6NBQ - chains B and G of the 17 polymer chains in the assembly; structure by electron microscopy, 3.10 A resolution.

Chain B:
Molecule: NAD(P)H-quinone oxidoreductase subunit 2
Organism: Thermosynechococcus elongatus (strain BP-1)
Notes: EC 7.1.1.-
Reference sequence: Q8DMR6 (NU2C_THEEB); residue numbers follow UniProt; this construct covers 1-515
Amino-acid sequence (515 residues; row label = number of the first residue in the row):
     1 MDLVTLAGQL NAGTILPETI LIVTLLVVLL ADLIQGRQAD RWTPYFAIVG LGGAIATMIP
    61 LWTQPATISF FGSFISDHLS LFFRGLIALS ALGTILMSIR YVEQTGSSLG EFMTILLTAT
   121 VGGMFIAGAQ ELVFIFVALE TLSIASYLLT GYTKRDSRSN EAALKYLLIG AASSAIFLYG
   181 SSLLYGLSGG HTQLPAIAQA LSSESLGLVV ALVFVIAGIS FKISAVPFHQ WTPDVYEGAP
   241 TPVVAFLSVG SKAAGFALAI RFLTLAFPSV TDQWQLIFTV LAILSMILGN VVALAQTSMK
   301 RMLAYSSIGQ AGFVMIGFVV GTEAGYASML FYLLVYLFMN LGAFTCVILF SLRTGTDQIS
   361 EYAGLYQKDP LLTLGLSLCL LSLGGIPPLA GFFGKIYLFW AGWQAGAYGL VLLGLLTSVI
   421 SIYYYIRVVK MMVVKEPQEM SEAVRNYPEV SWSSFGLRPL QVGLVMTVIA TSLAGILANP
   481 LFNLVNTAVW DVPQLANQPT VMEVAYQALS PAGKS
Unresolved in the structure: 1-10, 494-515

Chain G:
Molecule: NADH-quinone oxidoreductase subunit J
Organism: Thermosynechococcus elongatus (strain BP-1)
Notes: EC 1.6.5.11
Reference sequence: Q8DL30 (Q8DL30_THEEB); residues 1-200 here = UniProt positions 1-200
Amino-acid sequence (200 residues; row label = number of the first residue in the row):
     1 MDLATLTQTI TFFALAAAVI IAALGVVLLD NVVYSAFLLG GVFLSIAGLY ILMNADFVSA
    61 AQILIYVGAV NVLILFAIML VNKRETYTPV PGRWLRQGGA AVVSLGVFAL LTKMILQTPW
   121 QLSSVPPTPD SITTIGQHFF SDFLLPFELA SVLLLMALIG AVVLARRELV LEPEPILGEE
   181 VVPPLELPER PREPVALSEK
Unresolved in the structure: 1-3, 195-200

Interface between chain B and chain G:
Pairs across the interface - 87 pairs, chain B then chain G:
  Ile15(B) - Leu145(G)  hydrophobic
  Leu25(B) - Val152(G)  hydrophobic
  Leu29(B) - Leu155(G)  hydrophobic
  Leu29(B) - Ile159(G)  hydrophobic
  Phe70(B) - Leu144(G)  hydrophobic
  Phe71(B) - Ser141(G)
  Phe71(B) - Asp142(G)
  Arg100(B) - Glu179(G)  salt bridge
  Tyr101(B) - Leu187(G)
  Tyr101(B) - Pro188(G)
  Tyr101(B) - Glu189(G)  hydrogen bond
  Glu103(B) - Ile176(G)
  Gln104(B) - Leu177(G)
  Gln104(B) - Gly178(G)
  Gln104(B) - Glu179(G)
  Gln104(B) - Val182(G)
  Thr105(B) - Pro184(G)
  Thr105(B) - Leu185(G)  hydrogen bond (backbone-backbone)
  Thr105(B) - Glu186(G)
  Gly106(B) - Leu185(G)
  Ser107(B) - Leu185(G)
  Thr114(B) - Leu155(G)
  Ile115(B) - Gly160(G)
  Thr118(B) - Val152(G)
  Thr118(B) - Met156(G)
  Phe125(B) - Leu149(G)  hydrophobic
  Val133(B) - Phe143(G)  hydrophobic
  Phe134(B) - Leu145(G)
  Phe134(B) - Pro146(G)  hydrophobic
  Phe134(B) - Leu149(G)  hydrophobic
  Val137(B) - Pro146(G)
  Ala138(B) - Leu149(G)  hydrophobic
  Thr141(B) - Leu149(G)
  Thr141(B) - Leu153(G)
  Thr141(B) - Met156(G)
  Ile144(B) - Met156(G)  hydrophobic
  Ala145(B) - Met156(G)
  Leu148(B) - Met156(G)
  Leu148(B) - Gly160(G)
  Leu148(B) - Ala161(G)
  Leu148(B) - Leu164(G)  hydrophobic
  Gly151(B) - Leu164(G)
  Tyr152(B) - Val163(G)  hydrophobic
  Thr153(B) - Leu185(G)
  Lys154(B) - Val163(G)  hydrogen bond (side chain-backbone)
  Lys154(B) - Leu164(G)
  Lys154(B) - Arg166(G)  hydrogen bond (side chain-backbone)
  Lys154(B) - Leu185(G)
  Arg155(B) - Glu168(G)
  Arg155(B) - Leu185(G)  hydrogen bond (backbone-backbone)
  Arg155(B) - Glu186(G)
  Asp156(B) - Leu187(G)
  Arg158(B) - Leu187(G)
  Arg158(B) - Glu189(G)  hydrogen bond (side chain-backbone)
  Arg158(B) - Pro191(G)
  Tyr179(B) - Leu111(G)  hydrophobic
  Leu183(B) - Met114(G)  hydrophobic
  Gly186(B) - Trp120(G)
  Leu187(B) - Thr118(G)
  Leu187(B) - Trp120(G)
  Leu187(B) - Gln121(G)
  Gly189(B) - Gln121(G)
  Thr192(B) - Phe143(G)
  Leu206(B) - Met114(G)  hydrophobic
  Leu206(B) - Gln117(G)
  Gly207(B) - Met114(G)
  Val210(B) - Leu111(G)  hydrophobic
  Val210(B) - Met114(G)  hydrophobic
  Gly238(B) - Leu187(G)
  Ala239(B) - Leu187(G)
  Thr241(B) - Glu189(G)  hydrogen bond
  Lys300(B) - Leu187(G)
  Lys300(B) - Glu189(G)  salt bridge
  Ser351(B) - Pro188(G)
  Ser351(B) - Glu189(G)  hydrogen bond
  Leu352(B) - Glu179(G)
  Arg353(B) - Glu179(G)  salt bridge
  Arg353(B) - Glu180(G)
  Thr354(B) - Glu180(G)  hydrogen bond
  Gly355(B) - Glu180(G)
  Gly355(B) - Pro188(G)
  Thr356(B) - Arg190(G)
  Thr356(B) - Arg192(G)
  Asp357(B) - Glu189(G)
  Gln358(B) - Arg192(G)
  Ser441(B) - Arg192(G)
  Asn446(B) - Glu180(G)
Interface residues without a listed pair, chain B (69 interface residues in all): Ile22, Leu26, Ser73, Phe74, Glu111, Val121, Glu140, Ser159, Ser188, Ala200, Phe214, Glu237, Thr297, Glu361, Pro448
Interface residues without a listed pair, chain G (46 interface residues in all): Leu110, Ile115, Ala150, Ala157, Arg167, Pro183, Pro194

In short:
Chain B and chain G form an interface of 69 and 46 residues respectively, with 9 hydrogen bonds and 3 salt
bridges. Polar contacts include Arg100(B)-Glu179(G), Lys300(B)-Glu189(G) and Arg353(B)-Glu179(G).
Here chain B is NAD(P)H-quinone oxidoreductase subunit 2 and chain G is NADH-quinone oxidoreductase subunit J,
both from Thermosynechococcus elongatus (strain BP-1). Entry 6NBQ (T.elongatus NDH (data-set 1)) was
determined by electron microscopy together with 6NBX and 6NBY from the same study.
